3NVK - chains F and L of the 10 polymer chains in the assembly; structure by X-ray diffraction, 3.21 A resolution.

# Chain F
Name: NOP5/NOP56 related protein
Organism: Pyrococcus furiosus
Reference sequence: Q8U4M1 (Q8U4M1_PYRFU); residues 5-367 here correspond to UniProt positions 1-363 (UniProt number = residue number - 4)
Amino-acid sequence (376 residues; numbered -5 to 370; the number before each row is that of its first residue; numbers below 1 keep their minus sign (Met-5 is residue -5)):
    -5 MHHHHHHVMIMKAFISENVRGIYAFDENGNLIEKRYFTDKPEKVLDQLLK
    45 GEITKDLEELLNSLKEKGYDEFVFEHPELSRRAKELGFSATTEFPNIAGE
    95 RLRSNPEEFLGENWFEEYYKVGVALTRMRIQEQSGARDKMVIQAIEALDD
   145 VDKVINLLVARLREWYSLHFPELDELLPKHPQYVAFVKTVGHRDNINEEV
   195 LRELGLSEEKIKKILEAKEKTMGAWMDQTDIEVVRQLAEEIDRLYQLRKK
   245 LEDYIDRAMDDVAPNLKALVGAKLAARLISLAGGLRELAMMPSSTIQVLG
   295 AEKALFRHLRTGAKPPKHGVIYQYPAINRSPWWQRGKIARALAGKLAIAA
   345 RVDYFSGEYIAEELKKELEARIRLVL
Disordered / not traced: -5 to 7
Construct notes: expression tag (-5 to 4, 368-370)

# Chain L
Molecule: 34-nt RNA strand
Sequence (34 nucleotides; each row starts with the number of its first residue; numbers below 1 keep their minus sign (G-7 is residue -7)):
    -7 GCCGUUGAAGCUCUGACCGAAAGGCGUGAUGAGC
Disordered / not traced: -7 to 0, 25-26

# Interface between chain F and chain L
Contacting residue pairs - 20 pairs, chain F then chain L:
  Ser288(F) with C5(L), sugar contact; U6(L), hydrogen bond to the base; G7(L), hydrogen bond to the base
  Thr289(F) with C5(L), hydrogen bond to the phosphate
  Gln291(F) with C5(L), hydrogen bond to the base; U6(L), base contact
  Val292(F) with C5(L), sugar contact
  Pro310(F) with A24(L), phosphate contact
  Lys311(F) with U4(L), hydrogen bond to the base
  Gly330(F) with A24(L), hydrogen bond to the base
  Lys331(F) with U22(L), salt bridge to the phosphate; G23(L), phosphate contact; A24(L), base contact
  Arg334(F) with C5(L), base contact; G20(L), sugar contact; A21(L), salt bridge to the phosphate; U22(L), salt bridge to the phosphate; G23(L), hydrogen bond to the base
  Arg365(F) with C17(L), salt bridge to the phosphate
  Ile366(F) with A21(L), phosphate contact
Other interface residues (no listed pair), chain F (12 interface residues in all): Lys339
Other interface residues (no listed pair), chain L (11 interface residues in all): G16

# In short
Chain F and chain L form an interface of 12 and 11 residues respectively; the contacts include 7 hydrogen
bonds and 4 salt bridges. Polar contacts include Ser288(F)-U6(L), Ser288(F)-G7(L) and Gln291(F)-C5(L).
Here chain F is NOP5/NOP56 related protein (Pyrococcus furiosus) and chain L is a 34-nt RNA strand. Entry 3NVK
(Structural basis for substrate placement by an archaeal box C/D ribonucleoprotein particle) was determined by
X-ray diffraction (same publication as 3NVI and 3NMU).
